PDB entry 3ML4 | X-ray diffraction, 2.60 A resolution | chains A and E of the 4 polymer chains in the assembly

[Chain A]
Molecule: Protein Dok-7
From: Mus musculus
UniProt: Q18PE0 (DOK7_MOUSE); residues 1-220 here = UniProt positions 1-220
Chain sequence (224 residues; numbered -3 to 220; the number before each row is that of its first residue; numbers below 1 keep their minus sign (Gly-3 is residue -3)):
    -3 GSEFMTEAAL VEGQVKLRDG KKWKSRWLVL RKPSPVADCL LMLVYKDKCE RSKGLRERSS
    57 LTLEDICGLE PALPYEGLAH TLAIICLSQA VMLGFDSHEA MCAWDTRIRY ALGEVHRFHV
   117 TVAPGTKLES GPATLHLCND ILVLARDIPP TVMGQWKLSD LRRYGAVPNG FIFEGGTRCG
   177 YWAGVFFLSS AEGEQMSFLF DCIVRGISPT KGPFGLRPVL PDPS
Not modelled in the structure: -3 to 2, 15-17, 211-220
Construct notes: expression tag (-3 to 0)
Modified residues: Mse1 (selenomethionine); Mse38, Mse88, Mse97, Mse149, Mse192 (selenomethionine; parent Met)
Swiss-Prot annotation at these positions:
  - mutagenesis: Arg158 to Arg159 (Abolishes interaction with MUSK and function; when associated with A-174), Arg174 (R174A: Abolishes interaction with MUSK and function; when associated with A-158 and A-159)
From the paper describing this entry:
  - contacts within the chain: Gly109-Asn135
  - self-association interface (contacts with another copy of this molecule); pairs are residue here / residue on that copy: Ser30-Asp136 (hydrogen bond), Pro31-Phe210 (hydrophobic contact), Val32-Val32 (hydrophobic contact), Val32-Gly109 (hydrophobic contact), Lys28
  - specificity-determining residues: Glu53, Ile168, Asp197
  - mutagenesis - R158Q/R174A: decreased binding to MuSK
  - mutagenesis - V32A, R158Q/R174A: decreased signaling in response to MuSK autophosphorylation
  - disease-associated variants - A33V: abolished signaling in response to MuSK autophosphorylation
  - mutagenesis - S30Q: abolished signaling in response to MuSK autophosphorylation
  - mutagenesis - V32A, R158Q/R174A: decreased signaling in response to Agrin
  - disease-associated variants - A33V: decreased signaling in response to Agrin
  - mutagenesis - R54A (>5-fold): decreased binding to phosphoinositide
  - disease-associated variants - H132Q: decreased expression
  - disease-associated variants - R201*: decreased stability
  - mutagenesis - V32A, R158Q/R174A: decreased catalytic activity on MuSK autophosphorylation
  - disease-associated variants - A33V: abolished catalytic activity on MuSK autophosphorylation
  - mutagenesis - S30Q: abolished catalytic activity on MuSK autophosphorylation

[Chain E]
Molecule: Muscle, skeletal receptor tyrosine-protein kinase
UniProt: Q61006 (MUSK_MOUSE); numbering as in UniProt (aligned over 544-556)
Chain sequence (13 residues; numbered 544 to 556; the number before each row is that of its first residue):
   544 LDRLHPNPMY QRM
Not modelled in the structure: 544-546, 556
Modified residues: Tyr553 (o-phosphotyrosine; PTR)
Swiss-Prot annotation at these positions:
  - modified residue: Tyr553 (Phosphotyrosine)
  - mutagenesis: Tyr553 (Y553F: Loss of interaction with DOK7)
From the paper describing this entry:
  - post-translational modification sites: Tyr553
  - contacts within the chain: Asn550-Met552 (hydrogen bond)

[How chain A and chain E interact]
Pairs across the interface - 22 pairs, chain A then chain E:
  Leu154(A) - Asn550(E)  hydrogen bond (backbone-side chain)
  Ser155(A) - Asn550(E)
  Ser155(A) - Met552(E)
  Ser155(A) - Tyr553(E)
  Asp156(A) - Tyr553(E)
  Leu157(A) - Asn550(E)  hydrogen bond (backbone-side chain)
  Leu157(A) - Tyr553(E)
  Arg158(A) - Pro549(E)
  Arg158(A) - Asn550(E)  hydrogen bond (backbone-backbone)
  Arg158(A) - Tyr553(E)
  Arg159(A) - Leu547(E)
  Arg159(A) - His548(E)
  Tyr160(A) - Leu547(E)
  Tyr160(A) - His548(E)  hydrogen bond (backbone-backbone)
  Gly161(A) - Leu547(E)
  Gly172(A) - Tyr553(E)
  Thr173(A) - Tyr553(E)
  Arg174(A) - Tyr553(E)  hydrogen bond (side chain-backbone)
  Asp197(A) - His548(E)  salt bridge
  Val200(A) - Asn550(E)
  Val200(A) - Met552(E)
  Arg201(A) - Pro551(E)
Other interface residues (no listed pair), chain A (15 interface residues in all): Ser193
Other interface residues (no listed pair), chain E (9 interface residues in all): Gln554, Arg555
Interface features reported in the paper:
  - pairs named by the authors: Leu154(A)-Asn550(E) (backbone contact), Leu157(A)-Asn550(E) (backbone contact), Arg158(A)-Tyr553(E), Thr173(A)-Tyr553(E), Arg174(A)-Tyr553(E), His548(E)-Asp197(A)

[In short]
15 residues of chain A face 9 of chain E across their interface, with 5 hydrogen bonds and 1 salt bridge.
Among the polar pairs are Asp197(A)-His548(E), Leu154(A)-Asn550(E) and Leu157(A)-Asn550(E). The paper
describes backbone contacts between Leu154(A) and Asn550(E) and Leu157(A) and Asn550(E); contacts between
Arg158(A) and Tyr553(E), Thr173(A) and Tyr553(E) and Arg174(A) and Tyr553(E) among others. The paper reports
that V32A, R158Q/R174A and A33V of chain A reduce signaling in response to Agrin; specificity determinants
Glu53(A), Ile168(A) and Asp197(A); 7 substitutions were tested in all.
Here chain A is Protein Dok-7 (Mus musculus) and chain E is Muscle, skeletal receptor tyrosine-protein kinase.
Entry 3ML4 (Crystal structure of a complex between Dok7 PH-PTB and the MuSK juxtamembrane region) was
determined by X-ray diffraction.
